Entry 1P1Z (X-ray diffraction, 3.26 A resolution); this record covers chains B and D of the 4 polymer chains in the assembly.

[Chain B]
Name: Beta-2-microglobulin
Source organism: Mus musculus
UniProt: P01887 (B2MG_MOUSE); residues 1-99 here correspond to UniProt positions 21-119 (UniProt number = residue number + 20)
Chain sequence (99 residues; each row starts with the number of its first residue):
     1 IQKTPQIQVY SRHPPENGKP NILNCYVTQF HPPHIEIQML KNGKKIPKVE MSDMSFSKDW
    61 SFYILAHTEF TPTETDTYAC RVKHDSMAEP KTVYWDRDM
Not modelled in the structure: 53-54
Cystine bridges: C25-C80

[Chain D]
Name: LY49-C antigen
Source organism: Mus musculus
UniProt: Q64329 (KLRA3_MOUSE); residues 142-261 here correspond to UniProt positions 143-262 (UniProt number = residue number + 1)
Chain sequence (120 residues; row label = number of the first residue in the row):
   142 GVVYWFCYST KCYYFIMNKT TWSGCKANCQ HYSVPILKIE DEDELKFLQR HVIPENYWIG
   202 LSYDKKKKEW AWIDNGPSKL DMKIRKMNFK SRGCVFLSKA RIEDIDCNIP YYCICGKKLD
Not modelled in the structure: 142-143
Differences from the reference sequence: conflict V144 (Lys145 in Q64329)
UniProt features mapped onto this chain:
  - region: W146 to S150 (Involved in dimerization), N159 to T161 (Implicated in MHC class I binding), I194, P195 (Implicated in MHC class I binding), K206, K207 (Implicated in MHC class I binding), M223 to S232 (Implicated in MHC class I binding), S239 to E244 (Implicated in MHC class I binding)
  - glycosylation: N159 (N-linked (GlcNAc...) asparagine)
Cystine bridges: C148-C153, C166-C254, C170-C256, C235-C248

[How chain B and chain D interact]
Pairs across the interface - 11 pairs, chain B then chain D:
  I1(B) - P195(D)
  K3(B) - E196(D)  salt bridge
  Q29(B) - I250(D)
  K58(B) - R242(D)  hydrogen bond (backbone-side chain)
  K58(B) - E244(D)  salt bridge
  K58(B) - D245(D)
  K58(B) - I246(D)
  D59(B) - I246(D)
  D59(B) - Y252(D)  hydrogen bond
  W60(B) - R242(D)
  Y63(B) - I250(D)
Other interface residues (no listed pair), chain D (11 interface residues in all): N197, F237, P251

[In short]
Chain B and chain D form an interface of 7 and 11 residues respectively; the contacts include 2 hydrogen bonds
and 2 salt bridges. Polar contacts include K3(B)-E196(D), K58(B)-E244(D) and K58(B)-R242(D).
Chain B is Beta-2-microglobulin and chain D is LY49-C antigen, both from Mus musculus; the structure, X-RAY
CRYSTAL STRUCTURE OF THE LECTIN-LIKE NATURAL KILLER CELL RECEPTOR LY-49C BOUND TO ITS MHC CLASS ..., was
determined by X-ray diffraction, deposited together with 1P4L.
